6HVA - chains H and Z of the 28 polymer chains in the assembly; structure by X-ray diffraction, 2.90 A resolution.

== Chain H ==
Molecule: Proteasome subunit beta type-10, Proteasome subunit beta type-2
Source organism: Homo sapiens
Notes: EC 3.4.25.1; engineered mutation(s): Chimera: 1-53 Homo sapiens,Chimera: 1-53 Homo sapiens
UniProtKB: chimeric construct of P40306, P25043: residues 1-53 from P40306 (PSB10_HUMAN) positions 40-92 (UniProt number = residue number + 39); residues 54-226 from P25043 positions 83-255 (UniProt number = residue number + 29)
Chain sequence (226 residues; row label = number of the first residue in the row):
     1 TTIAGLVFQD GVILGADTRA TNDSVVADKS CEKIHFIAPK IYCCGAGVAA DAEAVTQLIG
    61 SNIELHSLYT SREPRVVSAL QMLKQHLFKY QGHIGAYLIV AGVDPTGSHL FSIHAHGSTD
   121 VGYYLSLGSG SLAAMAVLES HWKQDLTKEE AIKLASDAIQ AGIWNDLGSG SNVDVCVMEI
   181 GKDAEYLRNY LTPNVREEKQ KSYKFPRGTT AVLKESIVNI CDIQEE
Covalent attachments: compound GQT linked to Thr-1
Residues lining bound ligands: GQT ((2S)-N-[(2S)-1-[[(2S)-1-[4-(aminomethyl)phenyl]-4-methylsulfonyl-butan-2-yl]amino]-3-oxidanyl-1-oxidanylidene-propan-2-yl]-2-[[(2S)-2-azido-3-phenyl-propanoyl]amino]-4-methyl-pentanamide): Arg-19, Ala-20, Thr-21, Asn-22, Ala-27, Cys-31, Glu-32, Lys-33, His-35, Gly-45, Ala-46, Gly-47, Val-48, Ala-49, Glu-53, Gly-128, Ser-129
Swiss-Prot annotation at these positions:
  - active site: Thr-1 (Nucleophile)
Reported in the primary citation:
  - specificity-determining residues: Val-48 (proposed by the authors, not directly observed)

== Chain Z ==
Molecule: Proteasome subunit beta type-6
Source organism: Saccharomyces cerevisiae S288C
Notes: EC 3.4.25.1
UniProtKB: P23724 (PSB6_YEAST); residues 1-222 here correspond to UniProt positions 20-241 (UniProt number = residue number + 19)
Chain sequence (222 residues; row label = number of the first residue in the row):
     1 QFNPYGDNGG TILGIAGEDF AVLAGDTRNI TDYSINSRYE PKVFDCGDNI VMSANGFAAD
    61 GDALVKRFKN SVKWYHFDHN DKKLSINSAA RNIQHLLYGK RFFPYYVHTI IAGLDEDGKG
   121 AVYSFDPVGS YEREQCRAGG AAASLIMPFL DNQVNFKNQY EPGTNGKVKK PLKYLSVEEV
   181 IKLVRDSFTS ATERHIQVGD GLEILIVTKD GVRKEFYELK RD
Ion coordination: Mg2+: Thr-192, Val-198
Residues lining bound ligands: GQT ((2S)-N-[(2S)-1-[[(2S)-1-[4-(aminomethyl)phenyl]-4-methylsulfonyl-butan-2-yl]amino]-3-oxidanyl-1-oxidanylidene-propan-2-yl]-2-[[(2S)-2-azido-3-phenyl-propanoyl]amino]-4-methyl-pentanamide): Pro-104, Tyr-106, Asp-126, Pro-127, Val-128, Ser-130, Glu-132

== Chain H / chain Z interface ==
Contacting residue pairs - 55 pairs, chain H then chain Z:
  Arg-19(H) / Ile-196(Z)
  Arg-19(H) / Asp-222(Z)  salt bridge
  Asp-23(H) / Tyr-33(Z)
  Ser-24(H) / His-195(Z)
  Ser-24(H) / Ile-196(Z)  hydrogen bond (backbone-backbone)
  Ser-24(H) / Gln-197(Z)
  Val-25(H) / Arg-194(Z)
  Val-26(H) / Glu-193(Z)
  Val-26(H) / Arg-194(Z)  hydrogen bond (backbone-side chain)
  Val-26(H) / Ile-196(Z)  hydrophobic
  Ala-27(H) / Arg-194(Z)  hydrogen bond (backbone-side chain)
  Lys-29(H) / Glu-193(Z)  salt bridge
  Lys-29(H) / Arg-194(Z)
  Ile-163(H) / Asp-222(Z)
  Trp-164(H) / Ile-35(Z)
  Trp-164(H) / Arg-38(Z)  hydrogen bond (backbone-side chain)
  Trp-164(H) / Arg-221(Z)
  Trp-164(H) / Asp-222(Z)
  Asn-165(H) / Tyr-33(Z)
  Asn-165(H) / Arg-38(Z)
  Asp-166(H) / Tyr-33(Z)
  Asp-166(H) / Asp-222(Z)
  Leu-167(H) / Arg-28(Z)
  Leu-167(H) / Ile-30(Z)  hydrophobic
  Leu-167(H) / Asp-32(Z)
  Leu-167(H) / Tyr-33(Z)  hydrogen bond (backbone-backbone)
  Leu-167(H) / Ile-35(Z)  hydrophobic
  Leu-167(H) / Ile-196(Z)
  Gly-168(H) / Tyr-33(Z)
  Ser-169(H) / Asp-222(Z)
  Ser-171(H) / Asp-222(Z)  hydrogen bond (backbone-side chain)
  Asn-194(H) / Lys-220(Z)  hydrogen bond (backbone-side chain)
  Asn-194(H) / Asp-222(Z)
  Arg-196(H) / Thr-189(Z)
  Arg-196(H) / Ser-190(Z)  hydrogen bond
  Arg-196(H) / Glu-193(Z)
  Glu-197(H) / Arg-185(Z)  salt bridge
  Lys-199(H) / Asp-186(Z)
  Gln-200(H) / Lys-182(Z)
  Gln-200(H) / Arg-185(Z)  hydrogen bond
  Gln-200(H) / Asp-186(Z)  hydrogen bond (backbone-side chain)
  Lys-201(H) / Asp-186(Z)  hydrogen bond (backbone-side chain)
  Tyr-203(H) / Phe-149(Z)  hydrophobic
  Tyr-203(H) / Gln-153(Z)
  Tyr-203(H) / Leu-183(Z)
  Tyr-203(H) / Asp-186(Z)  hydrogen bond
  Phe-205(H) / Asn-152(Z)
  Phe-205(H) / Gln-159(Z)
  Pro-206(H) / Pro-162(Z)  hydrophobic
  Arg-207(H) / Pro-162(Z)
  Gly-208(H) / Pro-162(Z)
  Thr-209(H) / Asn-158(Z)
  Thr-209(H) / Gln-159(Z)
  Thr-209(H) / Tyr-160(Z)  hydrogen bond (backbone-backbone)
  Ala-211(H) / Tyr-160(Z)  hydrophobic
Other interface residues (no listed pair), chain H (34 interface residues in all): Thr-21, Asp-28, Ser-129, Gly-170, Val-195, Val-212
Other interface residues (no listed pair), chain Z (32 interface residues in all): Ser-34, Glu-161, Asn-165, Gly-166, Glu-218

== Summary ==
The interface between chain H and chain Z involves 34 residues on one side and 32 on the other, with 13
hydrogen bonds and 3 salt bridges. Polar pairs include Arg-19(H)/Asp-222(Z), Lys-29(H)/Glu-193(Z) and
Glu-197(H)/Arg-185(Z). Chain Z binds compound GQT. Compound GQT is covalently linked to Thr-1(H). From the
paper: the specificity determinant Val-48(H).
Chain H is Proteasome subunit beta type-10, Proteasome subunit beta type-2 (Homo sapiens) and chain Z is
Proteasome subunit beta type-6 (Saccharomyces cerevisiae S288C); the structure, Yeast 20S proteasome with
human beta2i (1-53) in complex with 13, was determined by X-ray diffraction (same publication as 6HTB, 6HTC,
6HTD, 6HTP, 6HTR, 6HUB and 30 further entries).
